PDB entry 4JJ0 | X-ray diffraction, 1.80 A resolution | chain A

Chain A:
Molecule: MamP
Sequence (243 residues; numbered 26 to 268; the number before each row is that of its first residue):
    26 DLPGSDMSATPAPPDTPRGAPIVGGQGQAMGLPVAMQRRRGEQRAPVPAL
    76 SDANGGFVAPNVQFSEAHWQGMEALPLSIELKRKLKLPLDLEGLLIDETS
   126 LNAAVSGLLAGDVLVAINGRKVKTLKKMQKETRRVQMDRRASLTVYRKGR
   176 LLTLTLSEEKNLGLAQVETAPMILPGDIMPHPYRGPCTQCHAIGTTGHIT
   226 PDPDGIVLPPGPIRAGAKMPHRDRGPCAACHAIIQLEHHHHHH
Disordered / not traced: 26-79, 261-268
Glycans and other covalent adducts: heme c (HEC) linked to C212, C215, C252
Bound ions: heme c Fe site 1: H206, H216; heme c Fe site 2: H246, H256
Small-molecule neighbours:
  - heme c (HEC), molecule 1: Q88, S90, A195, P196, I198, D202, I203, M204, P205, H206, Y208, R209, G210, P211, H216, D229
  - heme c (HEC), molecule 2: P207, Y208, P235, I238, A242, K243, M244, P245, H246, R249, G250, P251, A254, C255, H256
Reported in the primary citation:
  - catalytic residues: H93 (proposed by the authors, not directly observed)
  - conformationally variable residues (side-chain flip): E123, E193

Summary:
Heme c is covalently linked to C212 and C252. The heme c Fe site 1 is built by H206 and H216. The heme c Fe
site 2 is built by H246 and H256. The paper reports the catalytic residue H93; conformational variability at
E123 and E193.
Chain A is MamP; the structure, Crystal structure of MamP, was determined by X-ray diffraction.
